4NA9 - chains H and L; structure by X-ray diffraction, 2.24 A resolution.

# Chain H
Protein: Coagulation factor VII heavy chain
Organism: Homo sapiens
Notes: EC 3.4.21.21
Reference sequence: P08709 (FA7_HUMAN); the construct lacks a stretch of the UniProt sequence and is renumbered around it, so the offset changes along the chain: 16-35 = UniProt 213-232; 37-60 = UniProt 233-256; 61-129 = UniProt 261-329; 134-147 = UniProt 337-350; 5 more segments
Sequence (254 residues; numbered 16 to 257 plus 23 insertion-coded residues; 11 numbers in that range are skipped by the numbering (no residue carries them; nothing is unmodelled there); the number before each row is that of its first residue; a row labelled like 60A-60D holds insertion residues (60A, then the next letters in order)):
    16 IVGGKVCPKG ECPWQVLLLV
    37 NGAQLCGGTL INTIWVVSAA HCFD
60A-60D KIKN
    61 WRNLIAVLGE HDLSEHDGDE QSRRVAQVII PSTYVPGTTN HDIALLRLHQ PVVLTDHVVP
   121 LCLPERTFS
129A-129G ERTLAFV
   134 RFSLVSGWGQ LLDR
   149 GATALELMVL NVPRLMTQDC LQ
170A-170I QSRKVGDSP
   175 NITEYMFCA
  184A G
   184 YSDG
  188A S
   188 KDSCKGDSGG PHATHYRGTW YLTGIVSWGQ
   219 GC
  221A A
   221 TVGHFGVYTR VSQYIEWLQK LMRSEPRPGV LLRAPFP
UniProt features mapped onto this chain:
  - active site (Charge relay system): His-57, Asp-102, Ser-195
  - binding site (substrate): Asp-189
  - glycosylation: Asn-175 (N-linked (GlcNAc...) asparagine)
Disulfide bonds: Cys-22/Cys-27, Cys-42/Cys-58, Cys-168/Cys-182, Cys-191/Cys-220
Ion coordination: Ca2+: Glu-70, Asp-72, Glu-75, Glu-80
Ligand contacts: 1T7 (3'-amino-5'-[(2S,4R)-6-carbamimidoyl-4-phenyl-1,2,3,4-tetrahydroquinolin-2-yl]biphenyl-2-carboxylic acid): Leu-41, Cys-42, His-57, Cys-58, Lys-60A, Asp-146, Asp-189, Ser-190, Cys-191, Lys-192, Gly-193, Asp-194, Ser-195, Val-213, Ser-214, Trp-215, Gly-216, Gly-219, Cys-220, Gly-226, Val-227, Tyr-228

# Chain L
Protein: Coagulation factor VII light chain
Organism: Homo sapiens
Notes: EC 3.4.21.21
Reference sequence: P08709 (FA7_HUMAN); residues 90-144 here correspond to UniProt positions 150-204 (UniProt number = residue number + 60)
Sequence (55 residues; each row starts with the number of its first residue):
    90 ICVNENGGCE QYCSDHTGTK RSCRCHEGYS LLADGVSCTP TVEYPCGKIP ILEKR
Disulfide bonds: Cys-91/Cys-102, Cys-98/Cys-112, Cys-114/Cys-127

# How chain H and chain L interact
Disulfides between the chains: Cys-122(H)/Cys-135(L)
Contacting residue pairs - 44 pairs, chain H then chain L:
  Lys-24(H) with Ile-140(L)
  Gly-25(H) with Ile-138(L)
  Glu-26(H) with Ile-138(L); Ile-140(L); Leu-141(L)
  Trp-29(H) with Gly-136(L); Lys-137(L); Ile-138(L), hydrophobic
  Leu-114(H) with Tyr-133(L)
  Thr-115(H) with Tyr-133(L)
  Asp-116(H) with Tyr-133(L), hydrogen bond; Pro-139(L); Lys-143(L), salt bridge
  Val-119(H) with Pro-134(L); Lys-137(L); Pro-139(L)
  Pro-120(H) with Cys-135(L), hydrophobic; Gly-136(L), hydrogen bond (backbone-backbone)
  Cys-122(H) with His-115(L); Cys-135(L), disulfide; Gly-136(L), hydrogen bond (side chain-backbone)
  Leu-123(H) with Tyr-101(L), hydrogen bond (backbone-side chain); His-115(L)
  Pro-124(H) with Tyr-101(L)
  Glu-125(H) with Tyr-101(L); Arg-113(L), salt bridge
  Phe-128(H) with Asn-95(L); Gln-100(L); Tyr-101(L), hydrophobic
  Arg-129B(H) with Val-92(L)
  Thr-129C(H) with Asn-95(L), hydrogen bond
  Tyr-203(H) with Asn-95(L); Glu-99(L)
  Arg-204(H) with Gly-97(L), hydrogen bond (side chain-backbone); Cys-98(L), hydrogen bond (side chain-backbone); Glu-99(L)
  Gly-205(H) with Lys-137(L), hydrogen bond (backbone-side chain)
  Thr-206(H) with Tyr-118(L); Cys-135(L); Gly-136(L); Lys-137(L), hydrogen bond
  Trp-207(H) with Gly-136(L), hydrogen bond (backbone-backbone); Ile-138(L)
  Tyr-208(H) with Gln-100(L)
Interface residues without a listed pair, chain H (25 interface residues in all): Pro-28, Ile-47, Leu-121
Interface residues without a listed pair, chain L (24 interface residues in all): Cys-91, Glu-94, Asp-104, Arg-144

# Overview
25 residues of chain H and 24 residues of chain L are in contact, with 1 disulfide bond, 10 hydrogen bonds and
2 salt bridges. Polar contacts include Asp-116(H)/Lys-143(L), Glu-125(H)/Arg-113(L) and Asp-116(H)/Tyr-133(L).
Chain H binds compound 1T7.
Here chain H is Coagulation factor VII heavy chain and chain L is Coagulation factor VII light chain, both
from Homo sapiens. Entry 4NA9 (Factor VIIa in complex with the inhibitor
3'-amino-5'-[(2s,4r)-6-carbamimidoyl-4-phenyl-1,2,3,4-tetrahydroquinolin-2-yl]biphenyl-2-carboxylic acid) was
determined by X-ray diffraction, deposited together with 4NA7 and 4NA8.
